4EAK - chains A and B of the 3 polymer chains in the assembly; structure by X-ray diffraction, 2.50 A resolution.

# Chain A
Molecule: 5'-AMP-activated protein kinase catalytic subunit alpha-1
From: Rattus norvegicus
Notes: EC 2.7.11.1, 2.7.11.27, 2.7.11.31, 2.7.11.26
UniProt: P54645 (AAPK1_RAT); residues 394-548 here correspond to UniProt positions 405-559 (UniProt number = residue number + 11)
Sequence (106 residues; each row starts with the number of its first residue; note: 54 numbers in that range are skipped by the numbering (no residue carries them; nothing is unmodelled there)):
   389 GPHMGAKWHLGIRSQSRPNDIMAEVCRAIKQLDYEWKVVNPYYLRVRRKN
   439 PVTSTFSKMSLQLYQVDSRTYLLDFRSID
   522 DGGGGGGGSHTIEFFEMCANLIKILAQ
Unresolved in the structure: 389-395, 522-528
Sequence notes: expression tag (389-393); linker (523-528)
UniProt features mapped onto this chain:
  - modified residue: S456 (Phosphoserine)

# Chain B
Molecule: 5'-AMP-activated protein kinase subunit beta-1
From: Rattus norvegicus
UniProt: P80386 (AAKB1_RAT); residues 200-270 here = UniProt positions 200-270
Sequence (72 residues; row label = number of the first residue in the row):
   199 MFKAPPILPPHLLQVILNKDTGISCDPALLPEPNHVMLNHLYALSIKDGV
   249 MVLSATHRYKKKYVTTLLYKPI
Unresolved in the structure: 199-201, 206-232
Sequence notes: expression tag (199)
UniProt features mapped onto this chain:
  - modified residue: K201 (N6-succinyllysine)

# Interface between chain A and chain B
Contacting residue pairs (45; chain A residue first):
  W396(A) - A241(B)
  W396(A) - L242(B)  hydrophobic
  W396(A) - V250(B)  hydrophobic
  W396(A) - S252(B)
  W396(A) - L265(B)  hydrophobic
  H397(A) - L239(B)
  H397(A) - Y240(B)
  H397(A) - A241(B)  hydrogen bond (backbone-backbone)
  L398(A) - H238(B)
  L398(A) - L239(B)
  L398(A) - Y240(B)
  G399(A) - L239(B)  hydrogen bond (backbone-backbone)
  P406(A) - P203(B)  hydrophobic
  Y430(A) - A202(B)  hydrophobic
  Y430(A) - P203(B)  hydrophobic
  Q450(A) - P204(B)
  L451(A) - P203(B)
  L451(A) - P204(B)
  Y452(A) - P204(B)
  Y452(A) - I205(B)
  Q453(A) - P204(B)  hydrogen bond (backbone-backbone)
  Q453(A) - I205(B)
  D462(A) - H238(B)  salt bridge
  F463(A) - N237(B)
  F463(A) - H238(B)
  F463(A) - L239(B)  hydrogen bond (backbone-backbone)
  R464(A) - V234(B)
  R464(A) - L236(B)  hydrogen bond (side chain-backbone)
  R464(A) - N237(B)
  R464(A) - H238(B)  hydrogen bond
  S465(A) - N237(B)  hydrogen bond
  S465(A) - H255(B)  hydrogen bond
  D467(A) - N237(B)  hydrogen bond
  T532(A) - H255(B)  hydrogen bond
  F536(A) - L239(B)  hydrophobic
  F536(A) - L251(B)
  F536(A) - S252(B)
  F536(A) - A253(B)  hydrophobic
  F536(A) - T264(B)
  F536(A) - L266(B)  hydrophobic
  C539(A) - L239(B)  hydrophobic
  A540(A) - M249(B)  hydrophobic
  A540(A) - L251(B)  hydrophobic
  A540(A) - K268(B)
  K544(A) - I270(B)  hydrogen bond (side chain-backbone)
Interface residues without a listed pair, chain A (25 interface residues in all): Y459, I533, F535, E537, I543

# Overview
Chain A and chain B form an interface of 25 and 23 residues respectively, with 11 hydrogen bonds and 1 salt
bridge. Polar contacts include D462(A)-H238(B), R464(A)-L236(B) and R464(A)-H238(B).
Chain A is 5'-AMP-activated protein kinase catalytic subunit alpha-1 and chain B is 5'-AMP-activated protein
kinase subunit beta-1, both from Rattus norvegicus; the structure, Co-crystal structure of an AMPK core with
ATP, was determined by X-ray diffraction, deposited together with 4EAG, 4EAI, 4EAJ and 4EAL.
